Entry 6VKP (X-ray diffraction, 2.54 A resolution); this record covers chains P and A of the 3 polymer chains in the assembly.

Chain P:
Molecule: 14-nt DNA strand
Sequence (14 nucleotides; numbered 0 to 13; the number before each row is that of its first residue; numbering starts at 0):
     0 GGGGGAAAGATTCG

Chain A:
Name: DNA polymerase IV
Source organism: Saccharolobus solfataricus
Notes: EC 2.7.7.7
UniProtKB: A0A0E3K6E9 (A0A0E3K6E9_SACSO); residue numbers follow UniProt; this construct covers 1-341
Sequence (341 residues; row label = number of the first residue in the row):
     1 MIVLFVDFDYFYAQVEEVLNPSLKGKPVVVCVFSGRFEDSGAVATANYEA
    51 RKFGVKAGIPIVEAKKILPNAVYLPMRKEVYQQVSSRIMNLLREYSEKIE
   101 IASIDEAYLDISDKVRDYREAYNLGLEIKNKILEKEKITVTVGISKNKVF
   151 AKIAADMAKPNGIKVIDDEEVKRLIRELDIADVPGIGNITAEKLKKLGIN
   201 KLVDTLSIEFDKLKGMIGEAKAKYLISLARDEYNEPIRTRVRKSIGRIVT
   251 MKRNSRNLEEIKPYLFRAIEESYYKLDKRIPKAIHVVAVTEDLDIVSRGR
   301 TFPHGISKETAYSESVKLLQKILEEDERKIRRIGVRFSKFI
Metal / ion sites: Mg2+ site 1: Asp7, Asp105, Glu106 (together with DZ4); Mg2+ site 2: Asp7, Phe8, Asp105 (together with DZ4)
Residues lining bound ligands: DZ4 (2'-deoxy-5'-O-[(R)-hydroxy{[(R)-hydroxy(phosphonooxy)phosphoryl]amino}phosphoryl]adenosine): Asp7, Phe8, Asp9, Tyr10, Phe11, Tyr12, Val43, Ala44, Thr45, Tyr48, Arg51, Ala57, Gly58, Ile104, Asp105, Lys159

Chain P / chain A interface:
Contacting residue pairs - 30 pairs, chain P then chain A:
  DA5(P) - Thr301(A)  phosphate contact
  DA5(P) - Lys339(A)  salt bridge to the phosphate
  DA6(P) - Arg300(A)  phosphate contact
  DA6(P) - Thr301(A)  hydrogen bond to the phosphate
  DA7(P) - Ser297(A)  sugar contact
  DA7(P) - Arg298(A)  salt bridge to the phosphate
  DA7(P) - Gly299(A)  hydrogen bond to the phosphate
  DG8(P) - Val296(A)  phosphate contact
  DG8(P) - Ser297(A)  hydrogen bond to the phosphate
  DG8(P) - Arg298(A)  salt bridge to the phosphate
  DA9(P) - Asp294(A)  phosphate contact
  DT10(P) - Ile189(A)  phosphate contact
  DT10(P) - Thr190(A)  phosphate contact
  DT10(P) - Lys221(A)  phosphate contact
  DT11(P) - Gly185(A)  sugar contact
  DT11(P) - Ile186(A)  phosphate contact
  DT11(P) - Gly187(A)  hydrogen bond to the phosphate
  DT11(P) - Asn188(A)  phosphate contact
  DT11(P) - Ile189(A)  hydrogen bond to the phosphate
  DT11(P) - Thr190(A)  hydrogen bond to the phosphate
  DT11(P) - Lys221(A)  sugar contact
  DC12(P) - Pro184(A)  phosphate contact
  DC12(P) - Gly185(A)  hydrogen bond to the phosphate
  DC12(P) - Ile186(A)  hydrogen bond to the phosphate
  DC12(P) - Gly187(A)  phosphate contact
  DG13(P) - Ala102(A)  phosphate contact
  DG13(P) - Glu106(A)  phosphate contact
  DG13(P) - Tyr108(A)  hydrogen bond to the phosphate
  DG13(P) - Lys152(A)  hydrogen bond to the phosphate
  DG13(P) - Gly185(A)  base contact
Other interface residues (no listed pair), chain A (24 interface residues in all): Phe5, Val183, Ile295, Lys321

In short:
9 residues of chain P and 24 residues of chain A are in contact, with 10 hydrogen bonds and 3 salt bridges.
Polar pairs include DA6(P)-Thr301(A), DA7(P)-Gly299(A) and DG8(P)-Ser297(A). Ligands of chain A: compound DZ4.
Here chain P is a 14-nt DNA strand and chain A is DNA polymerase IV (Saccharolobus solfataricus). Entry 6VKP
(Crystal structure of DPO4 extension past 8-oxoadenine (oxoA) and dG) was determined by X-ray diffraction.
